Entry 8F0L (X-ray diffraction, 1.81 A resolution); this record covers chains L and A of the 6 polymer chains in the assembly.

Chain L:
Molecule: ADI-26906 Fab Light Chain
From: Homo sapiens
Notes: antibody fragment or engineered binder
Chain sequence (219 residues; row label = number of the first residue in the row; note: 1 number in that range is skipped by the numbering (no residue carries it; nothing is unmodelled there); a row labelled like 30A-30F holds insertion residues (30A, then the next letters in order)):
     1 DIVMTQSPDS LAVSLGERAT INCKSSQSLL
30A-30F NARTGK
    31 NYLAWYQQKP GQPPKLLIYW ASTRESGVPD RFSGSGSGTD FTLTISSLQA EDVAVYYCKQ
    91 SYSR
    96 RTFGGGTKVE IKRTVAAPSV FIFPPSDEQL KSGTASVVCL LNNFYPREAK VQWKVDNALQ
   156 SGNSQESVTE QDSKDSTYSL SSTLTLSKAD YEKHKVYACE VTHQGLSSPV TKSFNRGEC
Disordered / not traced: 212-214
Disulfide bonds: Cys23-Cys88, Cys134-Cys194

Chain A:
Molecule: ADI-26906 Fab Heavy Chain
From: Homo sapiens
Notes: antibody fragment or engineered binder
Chain sequence (223 residues; each row starts with the number of its first residue; note: 4 numbers in that range are skipped by the numbering (no residue carries them; nothing is unmodelled there); a row labelled like 82A-82C holds insertion residues (82A, then the next letters in order)):
     1 EVQLVQSGAE VKKPGASVKV SCKASGFNIK DYYMHWVRQA PGQRLEWMGW ID
   52A L
    53 ENANTIYDAK FQGRVTITRD TSASTAYMEL
82A-82C SSL
    83 RSEDTAVYYC ARDAYGRY
100A-100B FY
   101 DVWGQGTLVT VSS
   118 ASTKGPSVFP LAPSSKSTSG GTAALGCLVK DYFPEPVTVS WNSGALTSGV HTFPAVLQSS
   178 GLYSLSSVVT VPSSSLGTQT YICNVNHKPS NTKVDKKVEP KSCD
Disordered / not traced: 131-137, 218-221
Modified positions: Glu1 (pyroglutamic acid; PCA)
Disulfide bonds: Cys22-Cys92, Cys144-Cys200
From the paper describing this entry:
  - post-translational modification sites: Glu1

Chain L / chain A interface:
Residue-residue contacts (7; chain L residue first):
  Ser156(L) - Ile58(A)
  Gly157(L) - Tyr59(A)
  Gly157(L) - Ala61(A)
  Gly157(L) - Gln64(A)
  Asn158(L) - Gln64(A)
  Ser159(L) - Ala61(A)
  Gln160(L) - Ala61(A)
Other interface residues (no listed pair), chain A (5 interface residues in all): Asp60

Summary:
Chain L and chain A each contribute 5 residues to their interface. The paper reports a modification site at
Glu1(A).
Chain L is ADI-26906 Fab Light Chain and chain A is ADI-26906 Fab Heavy Chain, both from Homo sapiens; the
structure, Crystal Structure of the Human T cell Receptor CD3(EPSILON) N-Terminal Peptide Complexed with
ADI-26906 FAB, was determined by X-ray diffraction.
